PDB entry 2Y8G | X-ray diffraction, 1.61 A resolution | chain A

Chain A:
Protein: Ran-binding protein 3
Source organism: Homo sapiens
Notes: fragment: ran binding domain, residues 320-454
UniProt: Q9H6Z4 (RANB3_HUMAN); residue numbers follow UniProt; this construct covers 320-454
Chain sequence (138 residues; numbered 317 to 454; the number before each row is that of its first residue):
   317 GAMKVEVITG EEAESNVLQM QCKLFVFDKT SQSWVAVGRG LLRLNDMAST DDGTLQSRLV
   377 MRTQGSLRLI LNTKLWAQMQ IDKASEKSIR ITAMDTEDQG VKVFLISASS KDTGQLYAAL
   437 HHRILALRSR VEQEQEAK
Not modelled in the structure: 317-329, 412-413
Differences from the reference sequence: expression tag (317-319); engineered mutation Ala352 (Glu in Q9H6Z4), Val353 (Arg in Q9H6Z4)
Reported in the primary citation:
  - mutagenesis - E352A/R353V: decreased binding to Ran (proposed by the authors, not directly observed)

Overview:
The paper reports that E352A/R353V reduce binding to Ran.
Chain A is Ran-binding protein 3 (Homo sapiens); the structure, Structure of the Ran-binding domain from human
RanBP3 (E352A-R353V double mutant), was determined by X-ray diffraction, deposited together with 2Y8F.
